Entry 4YA9 (X-ray diffraction, 2.70 A resolution); this record covers chains H and I of the 34 polymer chains in the assembly.

# Chain H
Name: Proteasome subunit beta type-2
From: Saccharomyces cerevisiae (strain ATCC 204508 / S288c)
Notes: EC 3.4.25.1
Reference sequence: P25043 (PSB2_YEAST); residues 1-232 here correspond to UniProt positions 30-261 (UniProt number = residue number + 29)
Chain sequence (232 residues; each row starts with the number of its first residue):
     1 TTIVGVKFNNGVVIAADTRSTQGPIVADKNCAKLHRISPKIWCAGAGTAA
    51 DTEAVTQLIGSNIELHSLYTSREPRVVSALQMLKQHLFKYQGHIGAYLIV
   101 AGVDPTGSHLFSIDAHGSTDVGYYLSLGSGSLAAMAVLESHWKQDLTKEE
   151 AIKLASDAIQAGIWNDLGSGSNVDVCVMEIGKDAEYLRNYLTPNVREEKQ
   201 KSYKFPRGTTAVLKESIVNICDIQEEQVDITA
Unresolved in the structure: 223-232
Differences from the reference sequence: engineered mutation Asp114 (His143 in P25043)
UniProt features mapped onto this chain:
  - active site: Thr1 (Nucleophile)

# Chain I
Name: Proteasome subunit beta type-3
From: Saccharomyces cerevisiae (strain ATCC 204508 / S288c)
Notes: EC 3.4.25.1
Reference sequence: P25451 (PSB3_YEAST); residues 0-204 here correspond to UniProt positions 1-205 (UniProt number = residue number + 1)
Chain sequence (205 residues; numbered 0 to 204; the number before each row is that of its first residue; numbering starts at 0):
     0 MSDPSSINGGIVVAMTGKDCVAIACDLRLGSQSLGVSNKFEKIFHYGHVF
    50 LGITGLATDVTTLNEMFRYKTNLYKLKEERAIEPETFTQLVSSSLYERRF
   100 GPYFVGPVVAGINSKSGKPFIAGFDLIGCIDEAKDFIVSGTASDQLFGMC
   150 ESLYEPNLEPEDLFETISQALLNAADRDALSGWGAVVYIIKKDEVVKRYL
   200 KMRQD
Unresolved in the structure: 0
Metal / ion sites: Mg2+ site 1: Ala174, Asp177, Ser180; Mg2+ site 2: Asp204 (shared with 3 residues of chain Y)
UniProt features mapped onto this chain:
  - modified residue: Ser30 (Phosphoserine)
  - cross-link: Lys69 (Glycyl lysine isopeptide (Lys-Gly) (interchain with G-Cter in ubiquitin))

# Interface between chain H and chain I
Pairs across the interface (58; chain H residue first):
  Ile25(H) with Asp143(I); Phe146(I), hydrophobic
  Ala27(H) with Asp130(I)
  Asp28(H) with Asp130(I)
  Lys29(H) with Glu150(I), salt bridge
  Ala49(H) with Cys128(I), hydrophobic
  Ala50(H) with Tyr95(I); Ile126(I), hydrophobic; Cys128(I)
  Asp51(H) with Tyr95(I), hydrogen bond; Arg98(I), salt bridge
  Ala54(H) with Tyr95(I)
  Tyr90(H) with Phe99(I), hydrophobic
  His93(H) with Arg98(I); Phe99(I)
  Ile94(H) with Phe99(I), hydrophobic
  Arg196(H) with Glu150(I), salt bridge
  Lys199(H) with Glu150(I), hydrogen bond (side chain-backbone); Ser151(I); Tyr153(I), hydrogen bond (side chain-backbone)
  Ser202(H) with Glu154(I), hydrogen bond
  Tyr203(H) with Ser151(I); Leu152(I), hydrophobic
  Lys204(H) with Glu154(I); Asp161(I)
  Phe205(H) with Leu152(I), hydrophobic; Gln168(I)
  Arg207(H) with Glu160(I), salt bridge; Asp161(I), salt bridge
  Gly208(H) with Glu164(I), hydrogen bond (backbone-side chain)
  Thr209(H) with Glu164(I)
  Thr210(H) with Glu164(I), hydrogen bond; Ser167(I); Gln168(I), hydrogen bond; Leu171(I); Leu199(I)
  Ala211(H) with Leu199(I); Lys200(I), hydrogen bond (backbone-backbone)
  Val212(H) with Phe163(I), hydrophobic; Tyr198(I)
  Leu213(H) with Tyr198(I), hydrogen bond (backbone-backbone); Leu199(I); Lys200(I)
  Lys214(H) with Arg197(I); Tyr198(I), hydrogen bond (backbone-backbone)
  Glu215(H) with Lys196(I); Arg197(I), salt bridge
  Ser216(H) with Val195(I); Lys196(I), hydrogen bond (backbone-backbone)
  Ile217(H) with Val194(I)
  Val218(H) with His44(I); Tyr187(I), hydrophobic; Val194(I), hydrogen bond (backbone-backbone); Lys196(I)
  Asn219(H) with His44(I)
  Ile220(H) with Gly46(I); Val194(I), hydrophobic
  Asp222(H) with Lys74(I), salt bridge
Interface residues without a listed pair, chain H (35 interface residues in all): Val26, Thr48, Pro206
Interface residues without a listed pair, chain I (39 interface residues in all): His47, Phe49, Asp124, Glu131, Leu157, Glu158, Thr165, Glu193

# Summary
Chain H and chain I form an interface of 35 and 39 residues respectively; the contacts include 12 hydrogen
bonds and 7 salt bridges. Polar contacts include Lys29(H)-Glu150(I), Asp51(H)-Arg98(I) and
Arg196(H)-Glu150(I). From UniProt: active-site residue Thr1(H) on chain H.
Here chain H is Proteasome subunit beta type-2 and chain I is Proteasome subunit beta type-3, both from
Saccharomyces cerevisiae (strain ATCC 204508 / S288c). Entry 4YA9 (Yeast 20S proteasome beta2-H114D mutant in
complex with Ac-LAD-ep) was determined by X-ray diffraction, deposited together with 4Y69, 4Y6A, 4Y6V, 4Y6Z,
4Y70, 4Y74 and 34 further entries.
